PDB entry 8JMV | electron microscopy, 2.90 A resolution | chains A and W of the 33 polymer chains in the assembly

# Chain A (and W)
Protein: Flagella
Organism: Bacillus amyloliquefaciens
Notes: chain W of this document is another copy of the same molecule, construct and numbering; everything in this record applies to it too
Sequence (328 residues; numbered 1 to 328; the number before each row is that of its first residue):
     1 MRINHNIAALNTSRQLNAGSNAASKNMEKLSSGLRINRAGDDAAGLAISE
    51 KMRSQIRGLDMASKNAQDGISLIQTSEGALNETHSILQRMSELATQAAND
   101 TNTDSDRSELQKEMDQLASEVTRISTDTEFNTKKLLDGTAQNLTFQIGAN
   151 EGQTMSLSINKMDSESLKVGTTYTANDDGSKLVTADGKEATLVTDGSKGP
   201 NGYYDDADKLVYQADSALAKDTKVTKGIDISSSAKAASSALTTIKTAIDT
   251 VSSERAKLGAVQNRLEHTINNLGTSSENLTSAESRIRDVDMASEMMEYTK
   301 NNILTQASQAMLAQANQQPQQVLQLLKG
Not modelled in the structure: 195-197, 328

# How chain A and chain W interact
Pairs across the interface (16; chain A residue first):
  Ile-3(A) / Lys-300(W)
  Ile-3(A) / Leu-304(W)  hydrophobic
  Asn-4(A) / Lys-300(W)
  Asn-4(A) / Leu-304(W)
  Ala-9(A) / Met-296(W)
  Leu-10(A) / Met-296(W)
  Ser-13(A) / Met-296(W)
  Leu-16(A) / Ala-292(W)  hydrophobic
  Asn-17(A) / Asp-290(W)
  Leu-312(A) / Ala-292(W)  hydrophobic
  Asn-316(A) / Met-296(W)
  Pro-319(A) / Ile-303(W)
  Gln-320(A) / Ile-303(W)
  Leu-323(A) / Ile-303(W)  hydrophobic
  Leu-323(A) / Gln-306(W)
  Leu-326(A) / Ala-307(W)  hydrophobic
Interface residues without a listed pair, chain A (16 interface residues in all): His-5, Asn-6, Lys-327
Interface residues without a listed pair, chain W (13 interface residues in all): Ser-293, Thr-299, Ala-310, Met-311, Gln-314

# Summary
Chain A and chain W form an interface of 16 and 13 residues respectively.
Both chains are Flagella (Bacillus amyloliquefaciens). Entry 8JMV (Flagellar fibrils from Bacillus
amyloliquefaciens) was determined by electron microscopy, deposited together with 8JMW.
